Entry 5J9H (X-ray diffraction, 2.50 A resolution); this record covers chain A.

== Chain A ==
Name: Envelopment polyprotein
From: Puumala virus (strain P360)
UniProtKB: P41266 (GP_PUUMP); residues 659-1106 here = UniProt positions 659-1106
Sequence (448 residues; numbered 659 to 1106; the number before each row is that of its first residue):
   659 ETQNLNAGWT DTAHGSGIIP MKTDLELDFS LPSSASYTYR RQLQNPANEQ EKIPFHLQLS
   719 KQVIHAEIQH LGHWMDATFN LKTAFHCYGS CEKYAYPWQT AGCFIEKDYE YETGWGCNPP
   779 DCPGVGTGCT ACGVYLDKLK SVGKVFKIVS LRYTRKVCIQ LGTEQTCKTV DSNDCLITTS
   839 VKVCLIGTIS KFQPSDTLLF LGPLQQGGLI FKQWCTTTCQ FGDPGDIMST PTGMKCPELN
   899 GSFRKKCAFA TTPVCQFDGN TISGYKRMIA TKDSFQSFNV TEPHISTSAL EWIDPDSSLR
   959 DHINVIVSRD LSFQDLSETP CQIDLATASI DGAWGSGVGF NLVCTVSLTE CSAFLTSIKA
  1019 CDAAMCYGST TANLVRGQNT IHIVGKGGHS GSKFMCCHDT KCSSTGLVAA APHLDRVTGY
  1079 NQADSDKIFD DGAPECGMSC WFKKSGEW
Unresolved in the structure: 659-665, 1079-1106
Disulfide bonds: Cys745-Cys780, Cys749-Cys787, Cys761-Cys894, Cys775-Cys905, Cys790-Cys913, Cys816-Cys825, Cys833-Cys842, Cys979-Cys1009, Cys1002-Cys1054, Cys1019-Cys1024, Cys1055-Cys1060
Covalent attachments: glycan linked to Asn937
Curated features (UniProtKB/Swiss-Prot):
  - region: Tyr767 to Cys787 (Fusion loop)
  - glycosylation: Asn937 (N-linked (GlcNAc...) asparagine)
Reported in the primary citation:
  - post-translational modification sites: Asn937
  - conformationally variable residues (side-chain flip): Glu770, Arg902
  - mutagenesis - R902A, R1074A: unchanged localization
  - mutagenesis - R1074A: unchanged expression

== Overview ==
N-acetylglucosamine is covalently linked to Asn937. The paper reports that R902A and R1074A leave localization
unchanged; a modification site at Asn937.
Chain A is Envelopment polyprotein (Puumala virus (strain P360)); the structure, Crystal structure of
Glycoprotein C from Puumala virus in the post-fusion conformation (pH 8.0), was determined by X-ray
diffraction (same publication as 5J81).
